3GTM - chains B and J of the 14 polymer chains in the assembly; structure by X-ray diffraction, 3.80 A resolution.

== Chain B ==
Protein: DNA-directed RNA polymerase II subunit RPB2
Source organism: Saccharomyces cerevisiae (strain ATCC 204508 / S288c)
Notes: EC 2.7.7.6; fragment: DNA-directed RNA polymerase II 140 kDa polypeptide
Reference sequence: P08518 (RPB2_YEAST); residue numbers follow UniProt; this construct covers 1-1224
Chain sequence (1224 residues; row label = number of the first residue in the row):
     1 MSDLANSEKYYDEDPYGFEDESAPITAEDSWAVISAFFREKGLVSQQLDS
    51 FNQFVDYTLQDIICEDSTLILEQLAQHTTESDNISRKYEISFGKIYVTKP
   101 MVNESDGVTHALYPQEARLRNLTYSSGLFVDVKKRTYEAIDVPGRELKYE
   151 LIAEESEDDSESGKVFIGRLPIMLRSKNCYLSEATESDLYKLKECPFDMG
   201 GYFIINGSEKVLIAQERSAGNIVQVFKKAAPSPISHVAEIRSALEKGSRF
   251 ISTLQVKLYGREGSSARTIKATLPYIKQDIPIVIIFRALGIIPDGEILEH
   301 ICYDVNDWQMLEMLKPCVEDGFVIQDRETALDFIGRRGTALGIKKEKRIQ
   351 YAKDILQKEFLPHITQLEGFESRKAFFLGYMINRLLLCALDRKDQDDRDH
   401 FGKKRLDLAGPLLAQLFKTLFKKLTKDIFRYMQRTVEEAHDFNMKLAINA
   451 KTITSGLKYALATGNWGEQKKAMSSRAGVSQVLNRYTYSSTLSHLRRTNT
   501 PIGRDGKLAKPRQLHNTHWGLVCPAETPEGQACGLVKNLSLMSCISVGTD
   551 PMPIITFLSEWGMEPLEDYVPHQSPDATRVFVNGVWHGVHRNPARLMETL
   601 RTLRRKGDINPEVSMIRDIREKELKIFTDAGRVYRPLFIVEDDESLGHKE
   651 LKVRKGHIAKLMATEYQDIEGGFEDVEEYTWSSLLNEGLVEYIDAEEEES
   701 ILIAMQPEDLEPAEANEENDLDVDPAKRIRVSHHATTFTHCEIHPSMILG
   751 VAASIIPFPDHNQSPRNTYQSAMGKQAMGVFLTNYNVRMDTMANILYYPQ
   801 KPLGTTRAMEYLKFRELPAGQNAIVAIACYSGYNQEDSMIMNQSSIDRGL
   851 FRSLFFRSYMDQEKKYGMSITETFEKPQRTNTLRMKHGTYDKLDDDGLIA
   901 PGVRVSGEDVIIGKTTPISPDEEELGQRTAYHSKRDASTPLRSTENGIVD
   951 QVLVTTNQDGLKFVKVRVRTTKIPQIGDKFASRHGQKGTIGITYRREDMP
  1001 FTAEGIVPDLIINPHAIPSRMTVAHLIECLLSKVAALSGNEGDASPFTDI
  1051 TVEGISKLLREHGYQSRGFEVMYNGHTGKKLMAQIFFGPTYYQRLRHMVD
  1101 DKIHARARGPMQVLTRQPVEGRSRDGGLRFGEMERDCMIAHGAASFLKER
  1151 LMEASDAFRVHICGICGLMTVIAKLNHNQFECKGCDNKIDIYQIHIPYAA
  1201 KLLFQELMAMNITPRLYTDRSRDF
Not modelled in the structure: 1-19, 71-89, 135-163, 336-344, 438-445, 470-473, 503-506, 669-677, 716-721, 920-932
Metal / ion sites: Zn2+: Cys-1163, Cys-1166, Cys-1182, Cys-1185

== Chain J ==
Protein: DNA-directed RNA polymerases I, II, and III subunit RPABC5
Source organism: Saccharomyces cerevisiae (strain ATCC 204508 / S288c)
Notes: fragment: DNA-directed RNA polymerases I/II/III subunit 10
Reference sequence: P22139 (RPAB5_YEAST); numbering as in UniProt (aligned over 1-70)
Chain sequence (70 residues; each row starts with the number of its first residue):
     1 MIVPVRCFSCGKVVGDKWESYLNLLQEDELDEGTALSRLGLKRYCCRRMI
    51 LTHVDLIEKFLRYNPLEKRD
Not modelled in the structure: 66-70
Metal / ion sites: Zn2+: Cys-7, Cys-10, Cys-45, Cys-46
UniProt features mapped onto this chain:
  - binding site (Zn(2+)): Cys-7, Cys-10, Cys-45, Cys-46
  - cross-link: Lys-59 (Glycyl lysine isopeptide (Lys-Gly) (interchain with G-Cter in ubiquitin))

== Chain B / chain J interface ==
Residue-residue contacts (62):
  Tyr-190(B) with Lys-59(J); Arg-62(J); Tyr-63(J)
  Lys-193(B) with Tyr-63(J)
  Cys-195(B) with Tyr-63(J)
  Pro-196(B) with Tyr-63(J)
  Val-780(B) with Leu-56(J), hydrophobic
  Thr-783(B) with Phe-60(J); Tyr-63(J), hydrogen bond
  Asn-784(B) with Tyr-63(J), hydrogen bond (backbone-side chain)
  Tyr-785(B) with Met-1(J); Phe-60(J), hydrophobic
  Ile-795(B) with Met-1(J), hydrophobic
  Leu-796(B) with Met-1(J)
  Tyr-797(B) with Met-1(J)
  Tyr-798(B) with Ile-2(J); Pro-4(J), hydrophobic; Phe-8(J), hydrophobic
  Pro-799(B) with His-53(J); Val-54(J)
  Gln-800(B) with Thr-52(J)
  Lys-801(B) with Leu-51(J); Thr-52(J)
  Leu-803(B) with Leu-51(J), hydrophobic
  Arg-815(B) with Val-54(J)
  Glu-816(B) with Val-54(J); Leu-56(J); Lys-59(J)
  Leu-817(B) with Leu-56(J), hydrophobic
  Asn-822(B) with Arg-48(J), hydrogen bond (backbone-side chain); Thr-52(J), hydrogen bond
  Ala-823(B) with Arg-48(J)
  Ile-824(B) with Ser-9(J); Cys-45(J), hydrophobic; Arg-48(J)
  Ser-845(B) with Phe-8(J)
  Arg-848(B) with Cys-7(J); Phe-8(J), hydrogen bond (side chain-backbone); Ser-9(J); Cys-10(J), hydrogen bond (side chain-backbone); Gly-11(J)
  Gly-849(B) with Phe-8(J)
  Leu-850(B) with Phe-8(J), hydrophobic
  Arg-996(B) with Ser-9(J); Cys-10(J), hydrogen bond (side chain-backbone)
  Ile-1006(B) with Tyr-44(J); Cys-45(J), hydrophobic
  Val-1007(B) with Ser-9(J)
  Asp-1009(B) with Ser-9(J); Arg-48(J), salt bridge
  Lys-1033(B) with Tyr-44(J)
  Ala-1035(B) with Leu-51(J)
  Ala-1036(B) with Tyr-44(J), hydrophobic; Arg-47(J), hydrogen bond (backbone-side chain); Leu-51(J), hydrophobic
  Leu-1037(B) with Arg-47(J), hydrogen bond (backbone-side chain)
  Ser-1038(B) with Gly-33(J)
  Gly-1039(B) with Glu-32(J); Gly-33(J); Leu-51(J)
  Glu-1070(B) with Tyr-44(J), hydrogen bond
  Phe-1087(B) with Tyr-44(J)
Interface residues without a listed pair, chain B (48 interface residues in all): Glu-186, Ser-187, Glu-194, Phe-197, Pro-818, Gln-821, Asn-842, Glu-1004, Asn-1040, Tyr-1064
Interface residues without a listed pair, chain J (26 interface residues in all): Asp-31, Arg-43, Met-49

== In short ==
48 residues of chain B face 26 of chain J across their interface; the contacts include 10 hydrogen bonds and 1
salt bridge. Among the polar pairs are Asp-1009(B)/Arg-48(J), Thr-783(B)/Tyr-63(J) and Asn-784(B)/Tyr-63(J).
From UniProt: 4 Zn2+-binding residues on chain J.
Here chain B is DNA-directed RNA polymerase II subunit RPB2 and chain J is DNA-directed RNA polymerases I, II,
and III subunit RPABC5, both from Saccharomyces cerevisiae (strain ATCC 204508 / S288c). Entry 3GTM
(Co-complex of Backtracked RNA polymerase II with TFIIS) was determined by X-ray diffraction together with
3GTG, 3GTJ, 3GTK, 3GTL, 3GTO, 3GTP and 3GTQ from the same study.
